4OIQ - chains C and D of the 9 polymer chains in the assembly; structure by X-ray diffraction, 3.62 A resolution.

Chain C:
Protein: DNA-directed RNA polymerase subunit beta
Organism: Thermus thermophilus
Notes: EC 2.7.7.6
UniProt: Q8RQE9 (RPOB_THET8); residues 1-1119 here = UniProt positions 1-1119
Chain sequence (1119 residues; row label = number of the first residue in the row):
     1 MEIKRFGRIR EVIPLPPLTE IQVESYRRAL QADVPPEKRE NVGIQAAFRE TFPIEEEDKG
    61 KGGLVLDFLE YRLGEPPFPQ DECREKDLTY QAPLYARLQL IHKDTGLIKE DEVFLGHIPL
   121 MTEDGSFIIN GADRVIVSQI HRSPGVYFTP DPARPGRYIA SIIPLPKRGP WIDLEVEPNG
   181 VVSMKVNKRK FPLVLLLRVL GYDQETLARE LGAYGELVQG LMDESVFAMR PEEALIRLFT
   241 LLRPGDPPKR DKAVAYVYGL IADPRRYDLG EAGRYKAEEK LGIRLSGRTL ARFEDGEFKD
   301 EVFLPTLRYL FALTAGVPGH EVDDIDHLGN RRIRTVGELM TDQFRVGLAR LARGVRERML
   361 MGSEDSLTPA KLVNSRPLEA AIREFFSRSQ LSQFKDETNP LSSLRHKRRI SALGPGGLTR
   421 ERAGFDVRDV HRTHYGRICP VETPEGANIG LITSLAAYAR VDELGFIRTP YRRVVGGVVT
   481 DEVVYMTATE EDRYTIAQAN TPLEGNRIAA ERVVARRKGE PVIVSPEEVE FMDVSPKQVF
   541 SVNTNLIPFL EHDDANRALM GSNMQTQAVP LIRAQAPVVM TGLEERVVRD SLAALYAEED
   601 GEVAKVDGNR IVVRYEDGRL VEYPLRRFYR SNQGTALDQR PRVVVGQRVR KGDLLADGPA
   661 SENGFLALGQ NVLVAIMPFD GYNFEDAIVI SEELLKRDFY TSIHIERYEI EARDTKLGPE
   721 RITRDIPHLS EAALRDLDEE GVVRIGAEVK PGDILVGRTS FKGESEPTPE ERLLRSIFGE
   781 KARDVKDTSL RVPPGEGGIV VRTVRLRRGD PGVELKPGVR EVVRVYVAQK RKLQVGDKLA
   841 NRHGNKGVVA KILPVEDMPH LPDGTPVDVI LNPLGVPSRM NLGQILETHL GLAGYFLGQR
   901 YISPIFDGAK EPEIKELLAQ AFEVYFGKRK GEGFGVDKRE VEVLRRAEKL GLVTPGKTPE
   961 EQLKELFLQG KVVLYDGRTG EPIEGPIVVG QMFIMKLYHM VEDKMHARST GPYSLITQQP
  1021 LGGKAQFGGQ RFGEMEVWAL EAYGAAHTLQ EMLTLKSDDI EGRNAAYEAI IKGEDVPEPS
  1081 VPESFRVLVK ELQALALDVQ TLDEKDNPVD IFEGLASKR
Unresolved in the structure: 57-62, 1119

Chain D:
Protein: DNA-directed RNA polymerase subunit beta'
Organism: Thermus thermophilus
Notes: EC 2.7.7.6
UniProt: Q8RQE8 (RPOC_THET8); residues 1-1524 here = UniProt positions 1-1524
Chain sequence (1524 residues; each row starts with the number of its first residue):
     1 MKKEVRKVRI ALASPEKIRS WSYGEVEKPE TINYRTLKPE RDGLFDERIF GPIKDYECAC
    61 GKYKRQRFEG KVCERCGVEV TKSIVRRYRM GHIELATPAA HIWFVKDVPS KIGTLLDLSA
   121 TELEQVLYFS KYIVLDPKGA ILNGVPVEKR QLLTDEEYRE LRYGKQETYP LPPGVDALVK
   181 DGEEVVKGQE LAPGVVSRLD GVALYRFPRR VRVEYVKKER AGLRLPLAAW VEKEAYKPGE
   241 ILAELPEPYL FRAEEEGVVE LKELEEGAFL VLRREDEPVA TYFLPVGMTP LVVHGEIVEK
   301 GQPLAEAKGL LRMPRQVRAA QVEAEEEGET VYLTLFLEWT EPKDYRVQPH MNVVVPEGAR
   361 VEAGDKIVAA IDPEEEVIAE AEGVVHLHEP ASILVVKARV YPFEDDVEVS TGDRVAPGDV
   421 LADGGKVKSD VYGRVEVDLV RNVVRVVESY DIDARMGAEA IQQLLKELDL EALEKELLEE
   481 MKHPSRARRA KARKRLEVVR AFLDSGNRPE WMILEAVPVL PPDLRPMVQV DGGRFATSDL
   541 NDLYRRLINR NNRLKKLLAQ GAPEIIIRNE KRMLQEAVDA LLDNGRRGAP VTNPGSDRPL
   601 RSLTDILSGK QGRFRQNLLG KRVDYSGRSV IVVGPQLKLH QCGLPKRMAL ELFKPFLLKK
   661 MEEKGIAPNV KAARRMLERQ RDIKDEVWDA LEEVIHGKVV LLNRAPTLHR LGIQAFQPVL
   721 VEGQSIQLHP LVCEAFNADF DGDQMAVHVP LSSFAQAEAR IQMLSAHNLL SPASGEPLAK
   781 PSRDIILGLY YITQVRKEKK GAGLEFATPE EALAAHERGE VALNAPIKVA GRETSVGRLK
   841 YVFANPDEAL LAVAHGIVDL QDVVTVRYMG KRLETSPGRI LFARIVAEAV EDEKVAWELI
   901 QLDVPQEKNS LKDLVYQAFL RLGMEKTARL LDALKYYGFT FSTTSGITIG IDDAVIPEEK
   961 KQYLEEADRK LLQIEQAYEM GFLTDRERYD QILQLWTETT EKVTQAVFKN FEENYPFNPL
  1021 YVMAQSGARG NPQQIRQLCG LRGLMQKPSG ETFEVPVRSS FREGLTVLEY FISSHGARKG
  1081 GADTALRTAD SGYLTRKLVD VTHEIVVREA DCGTTNYISV PLFQPDEVTR SLRLRKRADI
  1141 EAGLYGRVLA REVEVLGVRL EEGRYLSMDD VHLLIKAAEA GEIQEVPVRS PLTCQTRYGV
  1201 CQKCYGYDLS MARPVSIGEA VGIVAAQSIG EPGTQLTMRT FHTGGVAGAA DITQGLPRVI
  1261 ELFEARRPKA KAVISEIDGV VRIEETEEKL SVFVESEGFS KEYKLPKEAR LLVKDGDYVE
  1321 AGQPLTRGAI DPHQLLEAKG PEAVERYLVE EIQKVYRAQG VKLHDKHIEI VVRQMMKYVE
  1381 VTDPGDSRLL EGQVLEKWDV EALNERLIAE GKTPVAWKPL LMGVTKSALS TKSWLSAASF
  1441 QNTTHVLTEA AIAGKKDELI GLKENVILGR LIPAGTGSDF VRFTQVVDQK TLKAIEEARK
  1501 EAVEAKERPA ARRGVKREQP GKQA
Unresolved in the structure: 1-2, 1239-1251, 1503-1524
Bound ions: Zn2+ site 1: C58, C60, C73, C76; Mg2+ site 1: D739, D741, D743; Mg2+ site 2 near K840 (its only coordinating residue here); Mg2+ site 3 near W897 (its only coordinating residue here); Zn2+ site 2: C1112, C1194, C1201, C1204

Interface between chain C and chain D:
Contacting residue pairs (380; chain C residue first):
  F425(C) - A1082(D)  hydrophobic
  F425(C) - D1083(D)
  F425(C) - L1086(D)  hydrophobic
  R428(C) - R1078(D)  hydrogen bond (backbone-side chain)
  R428(C) - L1086(D)
  D429(C) - P1048(D)
  D429(C) - R1078(D)
  D429(C) - K1079(D)  salt bridge
  V430(C) - P1048(D)
  V430(C) - S1074(D)
  V430(C) - H1075(D)  hydrogen bond (backbone-side chain)
  V430(C) - R1078(D)
  H431(C) - F1071(D)
  R432(C) - F1071(D)
  Y435(C) - F1071(D)
  C439(C) - R1078(D)
  P440(C) - S1074(D)
  P440(C) - R1078(D)  hydrogen bond (backbone-side chain)
  V441(C) - Y1070(D)  hydrophobic
  T443(C) - R1078(D)
  E445(C) - A1085(D)
  I449(C) - R1078(D)
  I449(C) - G1081(D)
  I449(C) - A1082(D)
  G450(C) - R1078(D)
  Q498(C) - V1067(D)
  Q498(C) - L1068(D)
  E520(C) - K1047(D)  salt bridge
  E520(C) - F1053(D)
  P521(C) - V1055(D)  hydrophobic
  P536(C) - V1067(D)  hydrophobic
  V539(C) - V1067(D)  hydrophobic
  L550(C) - Y1070(D)
  E551(C) - G1064(D)
  E551(C) - L1065(D)  hydrogen bond (backbone-backbone)
  H552(C) - F1061(D)  hydrogen bond (side chain-backbone)
  H552(C) - R1062(D)
  H552(C) - E1063(D)
  H552(C) - G1064(D)
  D553(C) - F1061(D)
  D553(C) - Y1070(D)  hydrogen bond (backbone-side chain)
  D554(C) - R1042(D)  salt bridge
  D554(C) - F1061(D)
  A555(C) - Y1070(D)
  N556(C) - A1077(D)
  A558(C) - Y1070(D)
  I676(C) - I947(D)
  I676(C) - T948(D)  hydrogen bond (backbone-side chain)
  M677(C) - T943(D)
  M677(C) - I947(D)
  P678(C) - D784(D)
  P678(C) - S942(D)
  P678(C) - T943(D)
  P678(C) - I947(D)
  F679(C) - T943(D)
  D680(C) - P635(D)
  D680(C) - F939(D)
  D680(C) - T940(D)
  D680(C) - T943(D)  hydrogen bond
  G681(C) - V633(D)
  G681(C) - P635(D)
  G681(C) - F939(D)
  Y682(C) - V633(D)
  Y682(C) - P635(D)
  Y682(C) - Q636(D)
  N683(C) - D784(D)
  F684(C) - V633(D)  hydrophobic
  F684(C) - P730(D)
  F684(C) - F740(D)
  F684(C) - S782(D)
  F684(C) - R783(D)
  F684(C) - D784(D)
  F684(C) - F939(D)  hydrophobic
  E685(C) - D739(D)
  E685(C) - F740(D)  hydrogen bond (backbone-backbone)
  E685(C) - R783(D)  salt bridge
  E685(C) - R1029(D)  salt bridge
  D686(C) - D741(D)
  A687(C) - V633(D)  hydrophobic
  A687(C) - F740(D)
  R713(C) - Q529(D)
  R713(C) - D531(D)
  R713(C) - G532(D)
  R713(C) - G533(D)
  K716(C) - R35(D)
  K716(C) - L37(D)
  R735(C) - R681(D)
  E748(C) - R681(D)
  K750(C) - R681(D)
  P751(C) - R679(D)
  P751(C) - Q680(D)
  D753(C) - R679(D)  salt bridge
  D753(C) - R681(D)  salt bridge
  E764(C) - K54(D)  salt bridge
  E766(C) - D55(D)
  E766(C) - E57(D)
  E766(C) - K64(D)
  P767(C) - R65(D)  hydrogen bond (backbone-side chain)
  P769(C) - R65(D)
  Q834(C) - Q724(D)  hydrogen bond
  V835(C) - S725(D)  hydrogen bond (backbone-side chain)
  G836(C) - S725(D)
  K838(C) - D741(D)  hydrogen bond (side chain-backbone)
  K846(C) - D741(D)
  G847(C) - F740(D)
  V848(C) - V632(D)  hydrophobic
  V848(C) - F740(D)  hydrogen bond (backbone-backbone)
  V848(C) - G742(D)
  V849(C) - V632(D)
  A850(C) - V632(D)  hydrophobic
  A850(C) - V633(D)  hydrophobic
  N872(C) - D784(D)  hydrogen bond
  P873(C) - I947(D)
  L874(C) - R783(D)
  L874(C) - D784(D)
  L874(C) - M1023(D)  hydrophobic
  L874(C) - R1029(D)  hydrogen bond (backbone-side chain)
  P877(C) - M1023(D)  hydrophobic
  P877(C) - R1029(D)
  P877(C) - Q1034(D)
  S878(C) - R1029(D)  hydrogen bond
  S878(C) - Q1034(D)
  R879(C) - R1029(D)
  M880(C) - Q1034(D)
  M880(C) - Q1037(D)
  L882(C) - L1038(D)  hydrophobic
  L882(C) - F1061(D)  hydrophobic
  L882(C) - R1062(D)
  I885(C) - I949(D)  hydrophobic
  I885(C) - G950(D)
  I885(C) - I951(D)
  H889(C) - G950(D)
  H889(C) - I951(D)  hydrogen bond (side chain-backbone)
  F906(C) - L1065(D)
  F906(C) - T1066(D)
  F906(C) - V1067(D)
  F906(C) - Y1070(D)  hydrophobic
  E911(C) - I951(D)
  E911(C) - R1062(D)  salt bridge
  K915(C) - D952(D)  salt bridge
  R945(C) - D859(D)  salt bridge
  R946(C) - Y791(D)  hydrogen bond
  R946(C) - R796(D)
  R946(C) - D859(D)  salt bridge
  R946(C) - Q861(D)  hydrogen bond
  K949(C) - R796(D)
  L950(C) - Y1015(D)
  L950(C) - F1017(D)  hydrophobic
  Q969(C) - D952(D)
  K971(C) - T948(D)
  K971(C) - D953(D)  salt bridge
  I983(C) - T943(D)
  I983(C) - T944(D)
  I983(C) - G946(D)
  E984(C) - T944(D)  hydrogen bond (backbone-backbone)
  E984(C) - S945(D)
  G985(C) - S945(D)
  G985(C) - G946(D)
  P986(C) - T948(D)
  I987(C) - G946(D)
  I987(C) - T948(D)
  V988(C) - T948(D)  hydrogen bond (backbone-side chain)
  V988(C) - I949(D)
  V988(C) - G950(D)
  V1001(C) - S629(D)
  V1001(C) - V630(D)  hydrophobic
  V1001(C) - Q724(D)
  V1001(C) - S725(D)
  E1002(C) - Q724(D)
  K1004(C) - R628(D)
  K1004(C) - Q744(D)  hydrogen bond
  M1005(C) - R628(D)
  M1005(C) - S629(D)
  M1005(C) - R647(D)
  M1005(C) - M648(D)  hydrophobic
  M1005(C) - Q724(D)
  H1006(C) - G627(D)
  H1006(C) - R628(D)  hydrogen bond (backbone-backbone)
  A1007(C) - S626(D)
  A1007(C) - G627(D)
  A1007(C) - M648(D)
  A1007(C) - E651(D)
  R1008(C) - D624(D)  salt bridge
  R1008(C) - Y625(D)  hydrogen bond (backbone-backbone)
  R1008(C) - S626(D)  hydrogen bond (backbone-backbone)
  R1008(C) - E651(D)
  R1008(C) - L652(D)
  S1009(C) - D624(D)
  S1009(C) - Y625(D)  hydrogen bond (backbone-backbone)
  S1009(C) - E651(D)  hydrogen bond
  S1009(C) - K654(D)
  T1010(C) - D624(D)
  Y1013(C) - D624(D)  hydrogen bond
  L1015(C) - R87(D)
  L1015(C) - V528(D)  hydrophobic
  I1016(C) - R87(D)  hydrogen bond (backbone-side chain)
  I1016(C) - L524(D)
  I1016(C) - P526(D)
  I1016(C) - R613(D)
  T1017(C) - R613(D)
  T1017(C) - N617(D)
  Q1018(C) - R87(D)
  Q1019(C) - N617(D)  hydrogen bond (side chain-backbone)
  Q1019(C) - K621(D)
  P1020(C) - R622(D)
  P1020(C) - D624(D)
  L1021(C) - R622(D)
  G1022(C) - R622(D)
  F1027(C) - E651(D)
  G1029(C) - R622(D)  hydrogen bond (backbone-side chain)
  G1029(C) - V623(D)
  G1029(C) - S626(D)
  Q1030(C) - R622(D)
  Q1030(C) - V623(D)  hydrogen bond (backbone-backbone)
  Q1030(C) - S626(D)  hydrogen bond (backbone-side chain)
  Q1030(C) - G627(D)
  Q1030(C) - R628(D)  hydrogen bond
  Q1030(C) - H748(D)
  R1031(C) - R615(D)
  R1031(C) - Q616(D)  hydrogen bond (side chain-backbone)
  R1031(C) - G620(D)  hydrogen bond (side chain-backbone)
  R1031(C) - R622(D)
  F1032(C) - G620(D)
  F1032(C) - K621(D)  hydrogen bond (backbone-backbone)
  F1032(C) - H748(D)
  E1034(C) - R615(D)  salt bridge
  E1034(C) - L619(D)
  E1034(C) - R1096(D)  salt bridge
  M1035(C) - T707(D)
  M1035(C) - L708(D)  hydrophobic
  E1036(C) - N703(D)
  E1036(C) - T707(D)  hydrogen bond
  E1036(C) - I713(D)
  V1037(C) - L619(D)
  W1038(C) - T1095(D)
  W1038(C) - R1096(D)
  W1038(C) - V1099(D)
  W1038(C) - I1223(D)
  W1038(C) - Q1227(D)  hydrogen bond (backbone-side chain)
  A1039(C) - T707(D)
  A1039(C) - R710(D)
  A1039(C) - I713(D)  hydrophobic
  A1039(C) - Q1227(D)
  L1040(C) - M763(D)  hydrophobic
  E1041(C) - A1220(D)
  E1041(C) - I1223(D)
  E1041(C) - L1462(D)
  E1041(C) - V1466(D)
  A1042(C) - R710(D)  hydrogen bond (backbone-side chain)
  A1042(C) - V1224(D)  hydrophobic
  A1042(C) - Q1227(D)
  Y1043(C) - R710(D)  hydrogen bond (side chain-backbone)
  Y1043(C) - L711(D)
  Y1043(C) - I713(D)  hydrogen bond (side chain-backbone)
  Y1043(C) - Q714(D)
  Y1043(C) - Q762(D)  hydrogen bond (backbone-side chain)
  Y1043(C) - M763(D)  hydrophobic
  Y1043(C) - N768(D)
  G1044(C) - Q762(D)
  G1044(C) - G1475(D)
  G1044(C) - T1476(D)  hydrogen bond (backbone-backbone)
  A1045(C) - E758(D)
  A1045(C) - M763(D)  hydrophobic
  A1046(C) - E758(D)  hydrogen bond (backbone-side chain)
  A1046(C) - L1471(D)
  A1046(C) - I1472(D)  hydrophobic
  A1046(C) - A1474(D)
  A1046(C) - T1476(D)  hydrogen bond (backbone-side chain)
  A1046(C) - G1477(D)
  H1047(C) - F754(D)
  H1047(C) - E758(D)  salt bridge
  H1047(C) - L1471(D)
  H1047(C) - T1476(D)
  T1048(C) - A755(D)
  T1048(C) - E758(D)  hydrogen bond (backbone-side chain)
  L1049(C) - I1472(D)  hydrophobic
  Q1050(C) - G1469(D)  hydrogen bond (side chain-backbone)
  Q1050(C) - R1470(D)
  Q1050(C) - L1471(D)
  E1051(C) - P750(D)
  E1051(C) - L751(D)  hydrogen bond (side chain-backbone)
  E1051(C) - S752(D)  hydrogen bond (side chain-backbone)
  E1051(C) - A755(D)
  M1052(C) - V623(D)
  M1052(C) - H748(D)
  L1053(C) - K621(D)
  L1053(C) - V1466(D)
  T1054(C) - G1469(D)
  K1056(C) - V623(D)
  K1056(C) - D624(D)  hydrogen bond (backbone-backbone)
  K1056(C) - V749(D)  hydrogen bond (side chain-backbone)
  K1056(C) - P750(D)
  K1056(C) - L751(D)
  S1057(C) - K621(D)
  S1057(C) - R622(D)  hydrogen bond (side chain-backbone)
  D1058(C) - K621(D)
  Y1067(C) - Y625(D)
  Y1067(C) - P655(D)  hydrophobic
  Y1067(C) - L658(D)
  Y1067(C) - R674(D)  hydrogen bond
  I1070(C) - P655(D)  hydrophobic
  I1070(C) - F656(D)
  I1070(C) - K659(D)
  I1070(C) - L751(D)  hydrophobic
  I1071(C) - P655(D)  hydrophobic
  I1071(C) - K659(D)
  I1071(C) - V670(D)
  K1072(C) - K659(D)
  G1073(C) - K659(D)
  D1075(C) - S753(D)  hydrogen bond
  V1076(C) - S752(D)
  P1082(C) - L1468(D)
  E1083(C) - R87(D)  salt bridge
  E1083(C) - Y88(D)  hydrogen bond
  S1084(C) - L618(D)
  F1085(C) - L618(D)
  F1085(C) - L1468(D)  hydrophobic
  R1086(C) - Y88(D)
  V1087(C) - R613(D)
  L1088(C) - L607(D)  hydrophobic
  L1088(C) - F614(D)  hydrophobic
  K1090(C) - Y88(D)  hydrogen bond (side chain-backbone)
  K1090(C) - M90(D)
  K1090(C) - L520(D)
  K1090(C) - L524(D)
  E1091(C) - L520(D)
  E1091(C) - I606(D)
  E1091(C) - R613(D)  salt bridge
  L1092(C) - L607(D)  hydrophobic
  L1092(C) - L1447(D)  hydrophobic
  Q1093(C) - W21(D)
  Q1093(C) - M90(D)
  Q1093(C) - P518(D)
  A1094(C) - M90(D)
  A1094(C) - L582(D)
  A1094(C) - L603(D)
  L1095(C) - H101(D)  hydrogen bond (backbone-side chain)
  L1095(C) - W103(D)  hydrophobic
  L1095(C) - L582(D)
  L1095(C) - L603(D)  hydrophobic
  L1095(C) - L607(D)  hydrophobic
  A1096(C) - A13(D)  hydrogen bond (backbone-backbone)
  L1097(C) - A11(D)
  L1097(C) - W21(D)
  L1097(C) - W103(D)  hydrophobic
  L1097(C) - A1451(D)  hydrophobic
  D1098(C) - R9(D)  salt bridge
  D1098(C) - I10(D)
  D1098(C) - A11(D)  hydrogen bond (backbone-backbone)
  D1098(C) - K17(D)  salt bridge
  D1098(C) - W21(D)
  V1099(C) - V8(D)  hydrophobic
  V1099(C) - R9(D)
  V1099(C) - I10(D)  hydrophobic
  Q1100(C) - V8(D)
  Q1100(C) - R9(D)  hydrogen bond (backbone-backbone)
  T1101(C) - V5(D)
  T1101(C) - K7(D)
  L1102(C) - V5(D)
  L1102(C) - R6(D)  hydrogen bond (backbone-backbone)
  L1102(C) - K7(D)  hydrogen bond (backbone-backbone)
  L1102(C) - R9(D)
  D1103(C) - E4(D)
  E1104(C) - R6(D)
  E1104(C) - K7(D)
  D1106(C) - K7(D)  salt bridge
  D1106(C) - K1456(D)
  F1112(C) - Y88(D)  hydrophobic
  L1115(C) - Y23(D)  hydrogen bond (backbone-side chain)
  L1115(C) - K82(D)
  L1115(C) - I84(D)  hydrophobic
  L1115(C) - V85(D)  hydrophobic
  L1115(C) - R89(D)  hydrogen bond (backbone-side chain)
  A1116(C) - Y23(D)
  A1116(C) - Y88(D)
  S1117(C) - Y23(D)  hydrogen bond (backbone-side chain)
  K1118(C) - R19(D)  hydrogen bond (side chain-backbone)
  K1118(C) - S20(D)
  K1118(C) - S22(D)  hydrogen bond (side chain-backbone)
  K1118(C) - Y23(D)
Also at the interface, not in a pair above, chain C (184 interface residues in all): A423, G424, H434, G446, T453, V514, R516, F540, A732, T768, R772, V876, L886, G951, L968, G1011, G1033, V1109
Also at the interface, not in a pair above, chain D (203 interface residues in all): K3, L12, I18, K38, Y56, F104, L514, P521, D523, Y544, T604, I631, P645, E678, L701, C733, A746, L1020, A1028, I1072, W1434, I1467

Summary:
Chain C and chain D form an interface of 184 and 203 residues respectively, with 69 hydrogen bonds and 22 salt
bridges. Polar contacts include D429(C)-K1079(D), E520(C)-K1047(D) and D554(C)-R1042(D). C58(D), C60(D),
C73(D) and C76(D) coordinate Zn2+ site 1.
Chain C is DNA-directed RNA polymerase subunit beta and chain D is DNA-directed RNA polymerase subunit beta',
both from Thermus thermophilus; the structure, Crystal structure of Thermus thermophilus transcription
initiation complex soaked with GE23077 and rifampicin, was determined by X-ray diffraction together with 4MQ9,
4OIN, 4OIO, 4OIP and 4OIR from the same study.
